Entry 6CXL (X-ray diffraction, 3.59 A resolution); this record covers chains L and H of the 4 polymer chains in the assembly.

== Chain L ==
Protein: anti-HIV-1 Fab 2G12 light chain
Source organism: Homo sapiens
Notes: antibody fragment or engineered binder
Chain sequence (213 residues; each row starts with the number of its first residue):
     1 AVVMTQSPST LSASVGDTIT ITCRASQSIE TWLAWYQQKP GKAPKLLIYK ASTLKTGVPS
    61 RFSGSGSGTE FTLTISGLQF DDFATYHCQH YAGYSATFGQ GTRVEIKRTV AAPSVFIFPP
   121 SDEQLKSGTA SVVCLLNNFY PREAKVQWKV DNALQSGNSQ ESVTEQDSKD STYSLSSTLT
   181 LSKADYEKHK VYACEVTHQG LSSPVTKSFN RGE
Cystine bridges: Cys23-Cys88, Cys134-Cys194

== Chain H ==
Protein: anti-HIV-1 Fab 2G12 heavy chain
Source organism: Homo sapiens
Notes: antibody fragment or engineered binder
Chain sequence (224 residues; numbered 1 to 228 plus 10 insertion-coded residues; 14 numbers in that range are skipped by the numbering (no residue carries them; nothing is unmodelled there); the number before each row is that of its first residue; a row labelled like 82A-82C holds insertion residues (82A, then the next letters in order)):
     1 EVQLVESGGG LVKAGGSLIL SCGVSNFRIS AHTMNWVRRV PGGGLEWVAS IS
   52A T
    53 SSTYRDYADA VKGRFTVSRD DLEDFVYLQM
82A-82C HKM
    83 RVEDTAIYYC ARKGSDRL
100A-100F SDNDPF
   101 DAWGPGTVVT VSPASTKGPS VFPLAPS
   130 SKSTSGGTAA LGCLVKDYFP EPVTV
   156 SW
   162 NSGALTSG
   171 VHTFPAVLQS
   182 SGLYSLSSVV TVPSSSLGT
   203 Q
   205 TYICNVNHKP SNTKVDKK
   225 VEPK
Disordered / not traced: 130-135
Cystine bridges: Cys22-Cys92, Cys142-Cys208

== Chain L / chain H interface ==
Pairs across the interface (39):
  Trp32(L) - Asn100C(H)
  Tyr36(L) - Pro100E(H)
  Tyr36(L) - Phe100F(H)  hydrogen bond (side chain-backbone)
  Tyr36(L) - Trp103(H)  hydrophobic
  Gln38(L) - Arg39(H)  hydrogen bond
  Gln38(L) - Leu45(H)
  Gln38(L) - Tyr91(H)  hydrogen bond
  Lys42(L) - Tyr91(H)
  Ala43(L) - Gly104(H)
  Pro44(L) - Trp103(H)  hydrophobic
  Leu46(L) - Pro100E(H)  hydrophobic
  Leu46(L) - Phe100F(H)
  Leu46(L) - Asp101(H)
  Tyr49(L) - Pro100E(H)  hydrophobic
  Lys55(L) - Asp101(H)  salt bridge
  Thr56(L) - Asp98(H)
  His87(L) - Gly43(H)
  His87(L) - Leu45(H)
  Gln89(L) - Phe100F(H)
  Tyr91(L) - Asn100C(H)  hydrogen bond (backbone-side chain)
  Tyr91(L) - Asp100D(H)
  Tyr91(L) - Pro100E(H)
  Ala92(L) - Lys95(H)  hydrogen bond (backbone-side chain)
  Ala92(L) - Asn100C(H)
  Gly93(L) - Lys95(H)
  Gly93(L) - Asn100C(H)  hydrogen bond (backbone-side chain)
  Tyr94(L) - Trp47(H)
  Tyr94(L) - Ser50(H)  hydrogen bond (backbone-side chain)
  Tyr94(L) - Ser52(H)
  Tyr94(L) - Tyr56(H)
  Tyr94(L) - Asp58(H)
  Ser95(L) - Trp47(H)
  Ala96(L) - Trp47(H)
  Phe98(L) - Val37(H)  hydrophobic
  Phe98(L) - Leu45(H)
  Phe98(L) - Trp47(H)
  Phe98(L) - Trp103(H)  hydrophobic
  Gly99(L) - Leu45(H)
  Gln100(L) - Gly44(H)
Interface residues without a listed pair, chain L (27 interface residues in all): Ala34, Lys39, Pro40, Gly41, Lys50, Thr85
Interface residues without a listed pair, chain H (24 interface residues in all): Glu46, Ser97, Asp100B, Pro105

== Overview ==
Chain L and chain H form an interface of 27 and 24 residues respectively; the contacts include 7 hydrogen
bonds and 1 salt bridge. Among the polar pairs are Lys55(L)-Asp101(H), Tyr36(L)-Phe100F(H) and
Gln38(L)-Arg39(H).
Here chain L is anti-HIV-1 Fab 2G12 light chain and chain H is anti-HIV-1 Fab 2G12 heavy chain, both from Homo
sapiens. Entry 6CXL (anti-HIV-1 Fab 2G12 in complex with glycopeptide 10F5) was determined by X-ray
diffraction (same publication as 6CXG).
